Entry 3BF8 (X-ray diffraction, 1.68 A resolution); this record covers chain A.

== Chain A ==
Name: Esterase YbfF
From: Escherichia coli
Notes: EC 3.1.-.-
Reference sequence: J7QD06 (J7QD06_ECOLX); residue numbers follow UniProt; this construct covers 1-254
Amino-acid sequence (255 residues; numbered 1 to 255; the number before each row is that of its first residue):
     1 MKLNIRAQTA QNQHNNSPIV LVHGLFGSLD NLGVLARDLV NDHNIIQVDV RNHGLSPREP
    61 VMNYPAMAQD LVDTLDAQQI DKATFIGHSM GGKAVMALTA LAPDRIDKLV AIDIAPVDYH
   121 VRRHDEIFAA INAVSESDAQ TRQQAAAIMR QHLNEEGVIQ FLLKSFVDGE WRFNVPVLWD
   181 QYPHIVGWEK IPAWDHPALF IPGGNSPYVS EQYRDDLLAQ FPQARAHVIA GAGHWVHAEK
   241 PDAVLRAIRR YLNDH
Sequence notes: engineered mutation V50 (Met in J7QD06), Q78 (Leu in J7QD06); expression tag (255, 255)
Residues lining bound ligands: malonic acid (MLA): L25, S89, M90, Y119, R123, H124, Y182, I185, V186, Y208, H234

== Overview ==
Chain A binds malonic acid.
Chain A is Esterase YbfF (Escherichia coli); the structure, 1.1 resolution structure of ybfF, a new esterase
from Escherichia coli: a unique substrate-binding crevice generated ..., was determined by X-ray diffraction,
deposited together with 3BF7.
